7TRJ - chains F and H of the 10 polymer chains in the assembly; structure by electron microscopy, 2.80 A resolution.

# Chain F
Molecule: Translation initiation factor eIF-2B subunit delta
Source organism: Homo sapiens
Reference sequence: Q9UI10 (EI2BD_HUMAN); residues 1-523 here = UniProt positions 1-523
Amino-acid sequence (523 residues; each row starts with the number of its first residue):
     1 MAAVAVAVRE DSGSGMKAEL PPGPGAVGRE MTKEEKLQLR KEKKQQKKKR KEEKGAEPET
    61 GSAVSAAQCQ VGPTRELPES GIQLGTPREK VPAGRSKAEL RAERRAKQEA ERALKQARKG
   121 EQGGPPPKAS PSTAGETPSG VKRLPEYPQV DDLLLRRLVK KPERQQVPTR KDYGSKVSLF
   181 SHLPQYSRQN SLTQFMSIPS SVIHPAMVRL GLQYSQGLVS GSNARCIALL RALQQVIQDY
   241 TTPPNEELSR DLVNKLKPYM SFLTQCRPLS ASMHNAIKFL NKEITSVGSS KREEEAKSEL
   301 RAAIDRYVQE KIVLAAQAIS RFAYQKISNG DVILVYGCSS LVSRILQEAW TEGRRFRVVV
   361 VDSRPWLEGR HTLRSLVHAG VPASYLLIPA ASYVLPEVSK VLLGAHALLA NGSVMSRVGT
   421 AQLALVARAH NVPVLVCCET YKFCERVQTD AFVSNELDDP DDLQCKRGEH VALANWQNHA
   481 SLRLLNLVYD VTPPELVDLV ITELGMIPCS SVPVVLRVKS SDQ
Not modelled in the structure: 1-166, 520-523
Swiss-Prot annotation at these positions:
  - region: Arg170 to Leu179 (May bind the chemical integrated stress response (ISR) inhibitor ISRIB)
  - modified residue: Ala2 (N-acetylalanine), Ser12 (Phosphoserine), Thr86 (Phosphothreonine), Ser130 (Phosphoserine)
  - natural variant: Arg209 (R209Q: In VWM4), Ala228 (A228V: In VWM4), Leu269 (L269R: In VWM4), Arg357 (R357Q: In VWM4), Arg374 (R374C: In VWM4), Cys465 (C465R: In VWM4), Tyr489 (Y489H: In VWM4)

# Chain H
Molecule: Translation initiation factor eIF-2B subunit alpha
Source organism: Homo sapiens
Reference sequence: Q14232 (EI2BA_HUMAN); residues 1-305 here = UniProt positions 1-305
Amino-acid sequence (305 residues; row label = number of the first residue in the row):
     1 MDDKELIEYF KSQMKEDPDM ASAVAAIRTL LEFLKRDKGE TIQGLRANLT SAIETLCGVD
    61 SSVAVSSGGE LFLRFISLAS LEYSDYSKCK KIMIERGELF LRRISLSRNK IADLCHTFIK
   121 DGATILTHAY SRVVLRVLEA AVAAKKRFSV YVTESQPDLS GKKMAKALCH LNVPVTVVLD
   181 AAVGYIMEKA DLVIVGAEGV VENGGIINKI GTNQMAVCAK AQNKPFYVVA ESFKFVRLFP
   241 LNQQDVPDKF KYKADTLKVA QTGQDLKEEH PWVDYTAPSL ITLLFTDLGV LTPSAVSDEL
   301 IKLYL
Not modelled in the structure: 1-3, 253-269

# Chain F / chain H interface
Contacting residue pairs (18; chain F residue first):
  Lys326(F) with Phe239(H), hydrogen bond (side chain-backbone); Asp245(H), salt bridge
  Pro433(F) with Leu241(H), hydrophobic
  Asp498(F) with Phe239(H)
  Leu499(F) with Phe239(H), hydrophobic
  Met506(F) with Glu202(H); Arg237(H)
  Ile507(F) with Phe239(H); Ile301(H), hydrophobic
  Pro508(F) with Glu202(H); Phe239(H); Ser297(H)
  Ser510(F) with Ser294(H)
  Ser511(F) with Ser297(H); Ile301(H)
  Val514(F) with Asp298(H)
  Arg517(F) with Asp298(H), salt bridge
  Val518(F) with Tyr304(H)
Other interface residues (no listed pair), chain F (14 interface residues in all): Lys400, Leu435
Other interface residues (no listed pair), chain H (12 interface residues in all): Asn203, Lys302

# Summary
14 residues of chain F and 12 residues of chain H are in contact; the contacts include 1 hydrogen bond and 2
salt bridges. Polar contacts include Lys326(F)-Asp245(H), Arg517(F)-Asp298(H) and Lys326(F)-Phe239(H).
Chain F is Translation initiation factor eIF-2B subunit delta and chain H is Translation initiation factor
eIF-2B subunit alpha, both from Homo sapiens; the structure, The eukaryotic translation initiation factor 2B
from Homo sapiens with a H160D mutation in the beta ..., was determined by electron microscopy.
